1K9X - chains A and D; structure by X-ray diffraction, 2.30 A resolution.

# Chain A (and D)
Molecule: M32 carboxypeptidase
From: Pyrococcus furiosus
Notes: chain D of this document is another copy of the same molecule, construct and numbering; everything in this record applies to it too
UniProt: Q8U3L0 (Q8U3L0_PYRFU); numbering as in UniProt (aligned over 1-499)
Amino-acid sequence (499 residues; numbered 1 to 499; the number before each row is that of its first residue):
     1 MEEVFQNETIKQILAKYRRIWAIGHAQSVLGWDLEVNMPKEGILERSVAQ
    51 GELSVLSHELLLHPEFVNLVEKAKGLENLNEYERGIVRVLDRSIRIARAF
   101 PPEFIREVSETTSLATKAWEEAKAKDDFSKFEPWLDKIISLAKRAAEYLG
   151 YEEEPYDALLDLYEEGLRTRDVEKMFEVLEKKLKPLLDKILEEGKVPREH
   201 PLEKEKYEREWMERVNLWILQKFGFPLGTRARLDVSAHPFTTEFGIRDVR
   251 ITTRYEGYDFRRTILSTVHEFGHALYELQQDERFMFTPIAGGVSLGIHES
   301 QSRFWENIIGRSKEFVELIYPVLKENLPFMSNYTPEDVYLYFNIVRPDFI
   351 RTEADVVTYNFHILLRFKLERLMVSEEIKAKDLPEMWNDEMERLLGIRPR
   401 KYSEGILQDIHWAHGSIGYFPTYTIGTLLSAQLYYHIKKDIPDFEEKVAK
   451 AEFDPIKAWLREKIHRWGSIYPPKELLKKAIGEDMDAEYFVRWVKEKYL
Disordered / not traced: 1-2
Curated features (UniProtKB/Swiss-Prot):
  - motif: His-238 to Phe-240 (HPF), Asp-248 to Thr-252 (DXRXT), His-269 to His-273 (HEXXH), His-298 to Gln-301 (HES/GQ), Ile-350 to Asp-355 (I/NRXXA/SD), Gly-405 to Trp-412 (GXXQDXHW)
  - active site: Glu-270 (Proton donor/acceptor)
  - binding site (Co(2+)): His-269, His-273, Glu-299

# Chain A / chain D interface
Contacting residue pairs (88; chain A residue first):
  Arg-18(A) / Glu-52(D)
  Arg-19(A) / Glu-52(D)  salt bridge
  Arg-19(A) / Val-55(D)
  Arg-19(A) / Leu-56(D)
  Arg-19(A) / Glu-59(D)  salt bridge
  Trp-21(A) / Glu-45(D)
  Trp-21(A) / Val-48(D)  hydrophobic
  Trp-21(A) / Ala-49(D)  hydrophobic
  Ala-22(A) / Ala-49(D)  hydrophobic
  Ala-22(A) / Glu-52(D)
  His-25(A) / Leu-30(D)
  His-25(A) / Arg-46(D)
  His-25(A) / Ala-49(D)
  Ala-26(A) / Ala-26(D)  hydrophobic
  Val-29(A) / Val-29(D)  hydrophobic
  Val-29(A) / Leu-30(D)  hydrophobic
  Leu-30(A) / Ala-26(D)  hydrophobic
  Trp-32(A) / Asp-33(D)
  Trp-32(A) / Asn-37(D)
  Asp-33(A) / Trp-32(D)
  Asp-33(A) / Arg-250(D)  salt bridge
  Asn-37(A) / Trp-32(D)
  Asn-37(A) / Asn-37(D)
  Asn-37(A) / Arg-232(D)  hydrogen bond (backbone-side chain)
  Met-38(A) / Asp-248(D)
  Met-38(A) / Arg-250(D)
  Pro-39(A) / Gly-228(D)
  Pro-39(A) / Thr-229(D)
  Pro-39(A) / Arg-230(D)
  Pro-39(A) / Ala-231(D)
  Pro-39(A) / Arg-232(D)
  Pro-39(A) / Asp-248(D)
  Pro-39(A) / Arg-250(D)
  Lys-40(A) / Gly-228(D)  hydrogen bond (backbone-backbone)
  Lys-40(A) / Thr-229(D)
  Glu-41(A) / Thr-229(D)  hydrogen bond (backbone-backbone)
  Glu-41(A) / Arg-230(D)  salt bridge
  Glu-41(A) / Arg-247(D)
  Gly-42(A) / Arg-247(D)
  Leu-44(A) / Arg-247(D)
  Leu-44(A) / Met-285(D)  hydrophobic
  Glu-45(A) / Trp-21(D)
  Glu-45(A) / Gly-245(D)
  Glu-45(A) / Ile-246(D)  hydrogen bond (side chain-backbone)
  Glu-45(A) / Arg-247(D)  hydrogen bond (side chain-backbone)
  Glu-45(A) / Met-285(D)
  Glu-45(A) / Phe-286(D)
  Arg-46(A) / His-25(D)  hydrogen bond
  Arg-46(A) / Arg-250(D)
  Val-48(A) / Trp-21(D)  hydrophobic
  Val-48(A) / Phe-286(D)  hydrophobic
  Ala-49(A) / Trp-21(D)  hydrophobic
  Ala-49(A) / Ala-22(D)
  Ala-49(A) / His-25(D)
  Glu-52(A) / Arg-18(D)
  Glu-52(A) / Arg-19(D)  hydrogen bond (backbone-side chain)
  Glu-52(A) / Ala-22(D)
  Leu-56(A) / Arg-19(D)
  Leu-56(A) / Leu-56(D)  hydrophobic
  Glu-59(A) / Arg-19(D)  salt bridge
  Gly-228(A) / Pro-39(D)
  Gly-228(A) / Lys-40(D)  hydrogen bond (backbone-backbone)
  Thr-229(A) / Pro-39(D)
  Thr-229(A) / Lys-40(D)
  Thr-229(A) / Glu-41(D)  hydrogen bond (backbone-backbone)
  Arg-230(A) / Pro-39(D)
  Arg-230(A) / Glu-41(D)
  Ala-231(A) / Pro-39(D)
  Arg-232(A) / Asn-37(D)  hydrogen bond (side chain-backbone)
  Arg-232(A) / Pro-39(D)
  Phe-244(A) / Arg-46(D)
  Gly-245(A) / Glu-45(D)
  Ile-246(A) / Glu-45(D)  hydrogen bond (backbone-side chain)
  Arg-247(A) / Glu-41(D)
  Arg-247(A) / Gly-42(D)
  Arg-247(A) / Leu-44(D)
  Arg-247(A) / Glu-45(D)  hydrogen bond (backbone-side chain)
  Asp-248(A) / Met-38(D)
  Asp-248(A) / Pro-39(D)
  Asp-248(A) / Gly-42(D)
  Arg-250(A) / Asp-33(D)  salt bridge
  Arg-250(A) / Asn-37(D)
  Arg-250(A) / Met-38(D)
  Arg-250(A) / Pro-39(D)
  Met-285(A) / Leu-44(D)  hydrophobic
  Met-285(A) / Glu-45(D)
  Phe-286(A) / Glu-45(D)
  Phe-286(A) / Val-48(D)  hydrophobic
Interface residues without a listed pair, chain A (40 interface residues in all): Ile-23, Leu-53, Val-55
Interface residues without a listed pair, chain D (40 interface residues in all): Ile-23, Leu-53, Phe-244

# Summary
Chain A and chain D each contribute 40 residues to their interface; the contacts include 12 hydrogen bonds and
6 salt bridges. Polar pairs include Arg-19(A)/Glu-52(D), Arg-19(A)/Glu-59(D) and Asp-33(A)/Arg-250(D). Curated
annotation (UniProt) lists active-site residue Glu-270(A) and 3 Co2+-binding residues on chain A.
Both chains are M32 carboxypeptidase (Pyrococcus furiosus). Entry 1K9X (Structure of Pyrococcus furiosus
carboxypeptidase Apo-Yb) was determined by X-ray diffraction, deposited together with 1KA2 and 1KA4.
